PDB entry 1GO4 | X-ray diffraction, 2.05 A resolution | chains B and C of the 8 polymer chains in the assembly

== Chain B (and C) ==
Protein: Mitotic spindle assembly checkpoint protein MAD2A
From: Homo sapiens
Notes: chain C of this document is another copy of the same molecule, construct and numbering; everything in this record applies to it too
UniProt: Q13257 (MD2L1_HUMAN); numbering as in UniProt (aligned over 1-205)
Sequence (205 residues; numbered 1 to 205; the number before each row is that of its first residue):
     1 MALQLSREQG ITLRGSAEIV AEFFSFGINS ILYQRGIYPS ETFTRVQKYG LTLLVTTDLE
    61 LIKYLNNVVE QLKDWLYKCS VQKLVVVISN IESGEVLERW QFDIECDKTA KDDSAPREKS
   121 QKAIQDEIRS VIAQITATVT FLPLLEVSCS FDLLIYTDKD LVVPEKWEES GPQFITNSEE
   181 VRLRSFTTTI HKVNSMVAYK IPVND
Not modelled in the structure: 1-9, 205
Differences from the reference sequence: engineered mutation Ala133 (Arg in Q13257)
Curated features (UniProtKB/Swiss-Prot):
  - region: Ser195 to Asp205 (Required for assuming the closed conformation and for interaction with CDC20)
  - modified residue: Ala2 (N-acetylalanine), Ser6 (Phosphoserine), Ser130 (Phosphoserine), Ser170 (Phosphoserine), Ser178 (Phosphoserine), Ser185 (Phosphoserine), Ser195 (Phosphoserine)
  - mutagenesis: Leu13 (L13A: Leads to formation the closed conformation and homodimerization. Reduces binding to MAD1L1), Trp75 (W75A: Prevents interaction with CDC20 and leads to formation of the closed conformation; when associated with A-133), Leu153 (L153A: Leads to formation of the closed conformation; when associated with A-133), Tyr156 (Y156A: Leads to formation of the closed conformation; when associated with A-133), Ser170 (S170A: Reduces phosphorylation on serine residues; when associated with A-178. Abolishes phosphorylation on serine residues; when associated with A-178 and A-195 ...), Ser178 (S178A: Reduces phosphorylation on serine residues; when associated with A-170. Abolishes phosphorylation on serine residues; when associated with A-170 and A-195 ...), Phe186 (F186A: Prevents formation of the closed conformation and interaction with CDC20; when associated with A-133), Thr188 (T188A: Prevents formation of the closed conformation and interaction with CDC20; when associated with A-133), His191 (H191A: Prevents formation of the closed conformation and interaction with CDC20; when associated with A-133), Ser195 (S195A: Abolishes phosphorylation on serine residues; when associated with A-170 and A-178; S195D: Binds to the N and C-terminus of MAD1L1 ...), Val197 (V197A: Prevents formation of the closed conformation and interaction with CDC20; when associated with A-133), Tyr199 (Y199A: Prevents formation of the closed conformation and interaction with CDC20; when associated with A-133)
Reported in the primary citation:
  - mutagenesis - R133A: unchanged binding to Mad1
  - mutagenesis - R133A: unchanged binding to Cdc20

== Interface between chain B and chain C ==
Contacting residue pairs (11; chain B residue first):
  Glu92(B) - Ser93(C)
  Ser93(B) - Ser93(C)
  Ser93(B) - Gly94(C)
  Ser93(B) - Glu95(C)
  Thr176(B) - Phe174(C)
  Asn177(B) - Pro172(C)
  Asn177(B) - Phe174(C)
  Val203(B) - Ser170(C)
  Val203(B) - Gly171(C)
  Asn204(B) - Glu168(C)
  Asn204(B) - Glu169(C)  hydrogen bond (side chain-backbone)
Also at the interface, not in a pair above, chain B (7 interface residues in all): Gly94
Also at the interface, not in a pair above, chain C (11 interface residues in all): Glu92, Thr176

== In short ==
7 residues of chain B face 11 of chain C across their interface; the contacts include 1 hydrogen bond. The
hydrogen-bonded pair is Asn204(B)-Glu169(C). UniProt lists 12 mutagenesis sites on chain B. From the paper:
R133A of chain B leaves binding to Mad1 unchanged; R133A of chain B leaves binding to Cdc20 unchanged.
Chain B and chain C are both Mitotic spindle assembly checkpoint protein MAD2A (Homo sapiens); the structure,
Crystal structure of Mad1-Mad2 reveals a conserved Mad2 binding motif in Mad1 and Cdc20, was determined by
X-ray diffraction.
